PDB entry 7MIB | electron microscopy, 5.80 A resolution (low resolution: residue-level contacts below are approximate; hydrogen-bond / salt-bridge calls are withheld) | chains F and H of the 10 polymer chains in the assembly

[Chain F]
Protein: CRISPR-associated endoribonuclease Cas2
Source organism: Geobacter sulfurreducens
Notes: EC 3.1.-.-
Reference sequence: Q74H35 (CAS2_GEOSL); residue numbers follow UniProt; this construct covers 1-95
Amino-acid sequence (95 residues; each row starts with the number of its first residue):
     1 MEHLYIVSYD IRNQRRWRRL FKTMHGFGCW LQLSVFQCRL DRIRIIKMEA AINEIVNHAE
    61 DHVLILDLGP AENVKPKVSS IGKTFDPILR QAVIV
Curated features (UniProtKB/Swiss-Prot):
  - binding site (Mg(2+)): Asp-10

[Chain H]
Molecule: 64-nt DNA strand
Sequence (64 nucleotides; row label = number of the first residue in the row):
     3 CTGTGCCGTC CGTAACGTTG TCGATTTTTG TATTCCGGGG CCATGATGCC CCGGCCTCAT
    63 TGAA

[How chain F and chain H interact]
Contacting residue pairs - 7 pairs, chain F then chain H:
  Arg-15(F) / DT6(H)
  Arg-18(F) / DT6(H)
  Arg-18(F) / DG7(H)
  Arg-18(F) / DC8(H)
  Lys-22(F) / DG5(H)
  Lys-22(F) / DT6(H)
  Leu-33(F) / DG14(H)
Also at the interface, not in a pair above, chain H (6 interface residues in all): DT15

[Overview]
4 residues of chain F and 6 residues of chain H are in contact. UniProt lists Mg2+-binding residue Asp-10(F)
on chain F.
Here chain F is CRISPR-associated endoribonuclease Cas2 (Geobacter sulfurreducens) and chain H is a 64-nt DNA
strand. Entry 7MIB (Half integration complex of Cas4/Cas1/Cas2 with Cas4 still on the Non-PAM side) was
determined by electron microscopy (same publication as 7MI4, 7MI5, 7MI9 and 7MID).
